Entry 8XA3 (electron microscopy, 3.70 A resolution); this record covers chains E and U of the 18 polymer chains in the assembly.

== Chain E ==
Molecule: Major capsid protein
Source organism: Human alphaherpesvirus 3
UniProtKB: Q6QCL5 (Q6QCL5_HHV3); residue numbers follow UniProt; this construct covers 14-1394
Chain sequence (1381 residues; each row starts with the number of its first residue):
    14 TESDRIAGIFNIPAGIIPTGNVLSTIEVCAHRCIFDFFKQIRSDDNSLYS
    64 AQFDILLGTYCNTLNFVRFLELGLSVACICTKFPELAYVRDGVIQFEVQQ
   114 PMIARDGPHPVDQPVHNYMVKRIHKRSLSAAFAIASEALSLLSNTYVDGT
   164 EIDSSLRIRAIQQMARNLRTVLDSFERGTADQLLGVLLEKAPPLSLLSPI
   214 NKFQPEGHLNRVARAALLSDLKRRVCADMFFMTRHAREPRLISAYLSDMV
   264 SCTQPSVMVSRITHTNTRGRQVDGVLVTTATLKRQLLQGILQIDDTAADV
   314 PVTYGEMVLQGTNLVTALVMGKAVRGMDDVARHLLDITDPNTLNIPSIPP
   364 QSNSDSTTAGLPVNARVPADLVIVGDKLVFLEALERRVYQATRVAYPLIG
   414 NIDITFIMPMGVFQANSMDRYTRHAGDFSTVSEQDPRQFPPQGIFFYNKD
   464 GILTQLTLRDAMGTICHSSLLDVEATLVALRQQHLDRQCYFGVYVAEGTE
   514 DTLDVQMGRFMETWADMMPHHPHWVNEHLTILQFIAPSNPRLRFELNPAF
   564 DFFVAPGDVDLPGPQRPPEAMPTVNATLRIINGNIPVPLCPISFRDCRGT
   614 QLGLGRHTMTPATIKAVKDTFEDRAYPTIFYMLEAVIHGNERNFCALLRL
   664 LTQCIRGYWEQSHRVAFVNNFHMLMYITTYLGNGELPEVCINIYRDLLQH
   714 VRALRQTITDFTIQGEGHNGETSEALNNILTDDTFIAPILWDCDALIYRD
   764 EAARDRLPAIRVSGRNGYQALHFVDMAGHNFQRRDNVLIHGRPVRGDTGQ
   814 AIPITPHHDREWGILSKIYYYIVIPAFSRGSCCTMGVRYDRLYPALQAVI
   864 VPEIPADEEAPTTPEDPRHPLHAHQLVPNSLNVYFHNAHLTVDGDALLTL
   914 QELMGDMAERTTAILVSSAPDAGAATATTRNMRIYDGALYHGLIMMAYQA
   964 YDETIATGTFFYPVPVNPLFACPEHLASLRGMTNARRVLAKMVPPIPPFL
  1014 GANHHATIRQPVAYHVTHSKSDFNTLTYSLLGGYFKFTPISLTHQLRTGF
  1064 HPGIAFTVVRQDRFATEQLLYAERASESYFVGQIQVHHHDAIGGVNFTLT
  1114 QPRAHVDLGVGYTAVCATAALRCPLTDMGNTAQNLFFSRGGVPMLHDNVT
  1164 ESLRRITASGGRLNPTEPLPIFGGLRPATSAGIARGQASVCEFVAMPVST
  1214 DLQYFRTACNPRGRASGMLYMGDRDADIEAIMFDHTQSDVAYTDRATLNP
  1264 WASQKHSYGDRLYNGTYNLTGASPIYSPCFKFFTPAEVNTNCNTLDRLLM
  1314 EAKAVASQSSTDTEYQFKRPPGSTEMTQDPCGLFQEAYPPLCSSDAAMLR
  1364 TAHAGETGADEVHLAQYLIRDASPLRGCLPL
Differences from the reference sequence: conflict I22 (Leu in Q6QCL5), A814 (Gly in Q6QCL5)

== Chain U ==
Molecule: Tri1
Source organism: Human alphaherpesvirus 3
Chain sequence (392 residues; each row starts with the number of its first residue; note: 77 numbers in that range are skipped by the numbering (no residue carries them; nothing is unmodelled there)):
     9 SIQVTPRSIVINRMNNIQINPTSIGNPNNGLHMTYNNAAAAAAAAAAAAA
    59 AAAAAAAAAAAAAAAAAAASIQVTPRSIVINRMNNIQINPTSIGNPQVTI
   109 RLPLNNFKSTTQLIQQVSLTDFFRPDIEHAGSTVLILRHPTDLPALARHR
   159 APPGRQTERLAEAWGQLLEAS
   192 RAYVTSLSFIAACRAEEYTDKQAAEANRTAIVSAYGCSRMGARLIRFSEC
   242 LRAMVQCHVFPHRFISFFGSLLEYTIQDNLCNITAVAKGPQEAARTDKTS
   292 TRRVTANIPACVFWDVDKDLHLSADGLKHVFLVFVYTQRRQREGVRLHLA
   342 LSQLNEQCFGRGIGFLLGARI
   428 CMYAAYTLIGTIPSESVRYTRRMERFGGYNVPTIWLEGVVWGGTNTWNEC

== How chain E and chain U interact ==
Residue-residue contacts (10; chain E residue first):
  P121(E) with T266(U); Q268(U); L271(U), hydrophobic; N273(U)
  T355(E) with A76(U)
  I358(E) with A76(U)
  P359(E) with A76(U), hydrophobic; S78(U); I79(U); V81(U)
Also at the interface, not in a pair above, chain E (6 interface residues in all): G120, S360
Also at the interface, not in a pair above, chain U (9 interface residues in all): A75

== In short ==
6 residues of chain E and 9 residues of chain U are in contact.
Chain E is Major capsid protein and chain U is Tri1, both from Human alphaherpesvirus 3; the structure,
C-hexon capsomer of the VZV B-Capsid, was determined by electron microscopy together with 8X9W, 8X9X, 8X9Y,
8X9Z, 8XA0, 8XA1 and 8XA2 from the same study.
